6TJS - chain AAA; structure by X-ray diffraction, 1.53 A resolution.

== Chain AAA ==
Name: Glutathione transferase
From: Alopecurus myosuroides
Notes: EC 2.5.1.18
Reference sequence: Q9ZS17 (Q9ZS17_ALOMY); residue numbers follow UniProt; this construct covers 1-219
Sequence (219 residues; each row starts with the number of its first residue):
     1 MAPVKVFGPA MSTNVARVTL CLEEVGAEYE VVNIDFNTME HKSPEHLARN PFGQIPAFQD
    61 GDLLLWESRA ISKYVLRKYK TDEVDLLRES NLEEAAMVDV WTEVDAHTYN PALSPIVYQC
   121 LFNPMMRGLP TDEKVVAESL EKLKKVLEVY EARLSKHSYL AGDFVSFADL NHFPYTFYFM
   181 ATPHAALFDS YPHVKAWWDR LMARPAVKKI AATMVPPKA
Not modelled in the structure: 1, 38-48, 124-137, 219
Modified positions: C120 (S-mercaptocysteine; CSS)
What the authors report for this chain:
  - catalytic residues: S12
  - mutagenesis - S12A: decreased catalytic activity
  - conformationally variable residues (order/disorder transition): T38 to A48, M125 to A137
  - mutagenesis - C120V: decreased catalytic activity on NBD-Cl
  - mutagenesis - C120V: increased catalytic activity on cumene hydroperoxide
  - interface residues: C120, L121, F122, N123

== Overview ==
The paper reports the catalytic residue S12; S12A reduces catalytic activity.
Chain AAA is Glutathione transferase (Alopecurus myosuroides); the structure, GSTF1 from Alopecurus
myosuroides, was determined by X-ray diffraction, deposited together with 7OBO, 7ODM, 6TO3, 6TNL and 6TK8.
